PDB entry 6MGE | X-ray diffraction, 2.95 A resolution | chains A and C of the 3 polymer chains in the assembly

Chain A (and C):
Protein: Tumor necrosis factor ligand superfamily member 9
From: Homo sapiens
Notes: chain C of this document is another copy of the same molecule, construct and numbering; everything in this record applies to it too
UniProtKB: P41273 (TNFL9_HUMAN); residues 58-254 here = UniProt positions 58-254
Amino-acid sequence (207 residues; row label = number of the first residue in the row):
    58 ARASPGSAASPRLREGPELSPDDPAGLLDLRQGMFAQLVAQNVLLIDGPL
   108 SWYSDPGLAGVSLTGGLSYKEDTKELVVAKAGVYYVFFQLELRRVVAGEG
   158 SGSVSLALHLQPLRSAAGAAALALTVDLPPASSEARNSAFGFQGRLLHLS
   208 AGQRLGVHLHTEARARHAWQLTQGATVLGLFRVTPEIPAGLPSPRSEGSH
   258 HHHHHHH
Not modelled in the structure: 58-88, 243-264 (chain C: 58-89, 119-122, 171-175, 243-264)
Construct notes: expression tag (255-264)
From the paper describing this entry:
  - mutagenesis - R171A (521 +/- 17 nM): unchanged binding to 4-1BB
  - mutagenesis - R171A (521 +/- 17 nM): unchanged binding to monovalent receptor

Chain A / chain C interface:
Contacting residue pairs - 30 pairs, chain A then chain C:
  Gly-90(A) with Val-240(C); Thr-241(C)
  Phe-92(A) with Val-140(C), hydrophobic; Leu-203(C), hydrophobic; Thr-241(C)
  Ala-93(A) with Leu-203(C)
  Gln-94(A) with Arg-202(C); Leu-203(C), hydrogen bond (side chain-backbone)
  Leu-115(A) with Leu-203(C); His-205(C)
  Val-118(A) with His-205(C)
  Tyr-142(A) with Tyr-142(C)
  Phe-144(A) with Tyr-142(C), hydrophobic; Gly-201(C)
  Gln-146(A) with Gln-200(C), hydrogen bond; Gly-201(C), hydrogen bond (side chain-backbone); Arg-202(C)
  Arg-193(A) with Thr-182(C), hydrogen bond; Asp-184(C), salt bridge
  Phe-197(A) with Phe-199(C); Gln-200(C)
  Phe-199(A) with Tyr-142(C); Phe-199(C), hydrophobic; Gly-201(C)
  Gly-231(A) with Arg-202(C)
  Leu-237(A) with Leu-203(C)
  Phe-238(A) with Tyr-142(C), hydrophobic; Leu-203(C), hydrophobic; Phe-238(C), hydrophobic; Val-240(C), hydrophobic
Other interface residues (no listed pair), chain A (18 interface residues in all): Asp-112, Gly-114, Val-234
Other interface residues (no listed pair), chain C (16 interface residues in all): Ser-160, Leu-181, Leu-204

In short:
18 residues of chain A face 16 of chain C across their interface; the contacts include 4 hydrogen bonds and 1
salt bridge. Polar contacts include Arg-193(A)/Asp-184(C), Gln-94(A)/Leu-203(C) and Gln-146(A)/Gln-200(C). The
paper reports that R171A of chain A leaves binding to 4-1BB unchanged; R171A of chain A leaves binding to
monovalent receptor unchanged.
Both chains are Tumor necrosis factor ligand superfamily member 9 (Homo sapiens). Entry 6MGE (Structure of
human 4-1BBL) was determined by X-ray diffraction.
